Entry 6R92 (electron microscopy, 4.80 A resolution (low resolution: residue-level contacts below are approximate; hydrogen-bond / salt-bridge calls are withheld)); this record covers chains I and C of the 12 polymer chains in the assembly.

Chain I:
Molecule: Human alpha-satellite DNA
Sequence (145 nucleotides; row label = number of the first residue in the row):
     1 ATCAATATCC ACCTGCAGAT TCTACCAAAA GTGTATTTGG AAACTGCTCC ATCAAAAGGC
    61 ATGTTCAGCT GGTTCAGCTG AACATGCCTT TTGATGGAGC AGTTTCCAAA TACACTTTTG
   121 GTAGAATCTG CAGGTGGATA TTGAT

Chain C:
Protein: Histone H2A type 1-B/E
From: Homo sapiens
UniProt: P04908 (H2A1B_HUMAN); residues 1-130 here = UniProt positions 1-130
Sequence (133 residues; each row starts with the number of its first residue; numbers below 1 keep their minus sign (Gly-2 is residue -2)):
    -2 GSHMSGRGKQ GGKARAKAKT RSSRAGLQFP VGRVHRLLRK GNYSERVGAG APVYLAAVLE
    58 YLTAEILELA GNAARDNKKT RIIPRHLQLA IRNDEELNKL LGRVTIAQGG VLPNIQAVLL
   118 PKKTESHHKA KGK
Disordered / not traced: -2 to 9, 127-130
Differences from the reference sequence: expression tag (-2 to 0)
Curated features (UniProtKB/Swiss-Prot):
  - modified residue: Ser2 (N-acetylserine), Arg4 (Citrulline), Lys6 (N6-(2-hydroxyisobutyryl)lysine), Lys10 (N6-(2-hydroxyisobutyryl)lysine), Lys14 (N6-(beta-hydroxybutyryl)lysine), Lys37 (N6-(2-hydroxyisobutyryl)lysine), Lys75 (N6-(2-hydroxyisobutyryl)lysine), Lys76 (N6-(2-hydroxyisobutyryl)lysine), Lys96 (N6-(2-hydroxyisobutyryl)lysine), Gln105 (N5-methylglutamine), Lys119 (N6-(2-hydroxyisobutyryl)lysine), Lys120 (N6-crotonyllysine), Thr121 (Phosphothreonine), Lys126 (N6-crotonyllysine)
  - cross-link (Glycyl lysine isopeptide (Lys-Gly)): Lys14 (interchain with G-Cter in ubiquitin), Lys16 (interchain with G-Cter in ubiquitin), Lys120 (interchain with G-Cter in ubiquitin)

Chain I / chain C interface:
Pairs across the interface (22; chain I residue first):
  DT2(I) - Thr121(C)
  DT2(I) - Ser123(C)
  DC3(I) - Ser123(C)
  DC3(I) - Lys126(C)
  DT20(I) - Arg78(C)
  DA29(I) - Arg30(C)
  DA29(I) - Arg33(C)
  DA30(I) - Thr17(C)
  DA30(I) - Gly29(C)
  DA30(I) - Arg30(C)
  DA30(I) - Arg33(C)
  DG31(I) - Arg12(C)
  DG31(I) - Lys16(C)
  DG31(I) - Thr17(C)
  DG31(I) - Arg18(C)
  DG31(I) - Gly29(C)
  DT32(I) - Arg12(C)
  DT32(I) - Ala13(C)
  DT32(I) - Lys16(C)
  DG33(I) - Ala13(C)
  DT38(I) - Arg43(C)
  DG39(I) - Arg43(C)
Also at the interface, not in a pair above, chain I (12 interface residues in all): DA11, DA19
Also at the interface, not in a pair above, chain C (21 interface residues in all): Lys10, Lys14, Ala15, Ser19, Arg21, Lys75, His124, His125

Summary:
12 residues of chain I face 21 of chain C across their interface.
Chain I is Human alpha-satellite DNA and chain C is Histone H2A type 1-B/E (Homo sapiens); the structure,
Cryo-EM structure of NCP-THF2(+1)-UV-DDB class B, was determined by electron microscopy together with 6R8Y,
6R8Z, 6R90, 6R91, 6R93 and 6R94 from the same study.
